PDB entry 7EVN | electron microscopy, 2.60 A resolution | chains C and A of the 5 polymer chains in the assembly

Chain C:
Protein: Splicing factor 3B subunit 1
From: Homo sapiens
UniProt: O75533 (SF3B1_HUMAN); numbering as in UniProt (aligned over 452-1304)
Amino-acid sequence (872 residues; row label = number of the first residue in the row):
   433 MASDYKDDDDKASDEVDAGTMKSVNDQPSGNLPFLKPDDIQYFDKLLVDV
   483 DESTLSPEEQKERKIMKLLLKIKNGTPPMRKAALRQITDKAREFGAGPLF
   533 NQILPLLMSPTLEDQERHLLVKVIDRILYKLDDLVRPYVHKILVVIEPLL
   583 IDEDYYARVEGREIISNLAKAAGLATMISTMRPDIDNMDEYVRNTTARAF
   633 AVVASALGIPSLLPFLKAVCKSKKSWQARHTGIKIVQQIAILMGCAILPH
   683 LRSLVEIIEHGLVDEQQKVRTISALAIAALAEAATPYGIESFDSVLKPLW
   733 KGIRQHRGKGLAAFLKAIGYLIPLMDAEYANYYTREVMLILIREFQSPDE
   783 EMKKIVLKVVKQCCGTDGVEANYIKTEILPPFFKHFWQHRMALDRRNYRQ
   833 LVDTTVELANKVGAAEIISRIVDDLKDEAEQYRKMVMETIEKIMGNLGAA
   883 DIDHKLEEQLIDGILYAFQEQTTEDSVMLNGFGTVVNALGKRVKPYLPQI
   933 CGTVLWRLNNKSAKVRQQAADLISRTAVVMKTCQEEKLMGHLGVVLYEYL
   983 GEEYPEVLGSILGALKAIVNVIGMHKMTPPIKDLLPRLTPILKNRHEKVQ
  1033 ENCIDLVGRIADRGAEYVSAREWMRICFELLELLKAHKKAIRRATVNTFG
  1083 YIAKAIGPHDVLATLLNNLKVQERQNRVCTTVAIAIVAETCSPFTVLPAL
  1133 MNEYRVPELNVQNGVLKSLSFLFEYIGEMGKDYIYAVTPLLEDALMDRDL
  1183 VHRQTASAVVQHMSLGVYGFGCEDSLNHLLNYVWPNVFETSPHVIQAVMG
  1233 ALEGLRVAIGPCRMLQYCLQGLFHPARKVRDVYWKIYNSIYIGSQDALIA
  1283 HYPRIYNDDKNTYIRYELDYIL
Not modelled in the structure: 433-489
Differences from the reference sequence: initiating methionine (433); expression tag (434-451)
What the authors report for this chain:
  - disease-associated variants - D894H, E902K (citing earlier work)

Chain A:
Protein: Splicing factor 3B subunit 3
From: Homo sapiens
UniProt: Q15393 (SF3B3_HUMAN); residues 1-1217 here = UniProt positions 1-1217
Amino-acid sequence (1250 residues; row label = number of the first residue in the row; numbers below 1 keep their minus sign (Trp-32 is residue -32)):
   -32 WSHPQFEKGGGSGGGSGGSAWSHPQFEKGSAAAMFLYNLTLQRATGISFA
    18 IHGNFSGTKQQEIVVSRGKILELLRPDPNTGKVHTLLTVEVFGVIRSLMA
    68 FRLTGGTKDYIVVGSDSGRIVILEYQPSKNMFEKIHQETFGKSGCRRIVP
   118 GQFLAVDPKGRAVMISAIEKQKLVYILNRDAAARLTISSPLEAHKANTLV
   168 YHVVGVDVGFENPMFACLEMDYEEADNDPTGEAAANTQQTLTFYELDLGL
   218 NHVVRKYSEPLEEHGNFLITVPGGSDGPSGVLICSENYITYKNFGDQPDI
   268 RCPIPRRRNDLDDPERGMIFVCSATHKTKSMFFFLAQTEQGDIFKITLET
   318 DEDMVTEIRLKYFDTVPVAAAMCVLKTGFLFVASEFGNHYLYQIAHLGDD
   368 DEEPEFSSAMPLEEGDTFFFQPRPLKNLVLVDELDSLSPILFCQIADLAN
   418 EDTPQLYVACGRGPRSSLRVLRHGLEVSEMAVSELPGNPNAVWTVRRHIE
   468 DEFDAYIIVSFVNATLVLSIGETVEEVTDSGFLGTTPTLSCSLLGDDALV
   518 QVYPDGIRHIRADKRVNEWKTPGKKTIVKCAVNQRQVVIALTGGELVYFE
   568 MDPSGQLNEYTERKEMSADVVCMSLANVPPGEQRSRFLAVGLVDNTVRII
   618 SLDPSDCLQPLSMQALPAQPESLCIVEMGGTEKQDELGERGSIGFLYLNI
   668 GLQNGVLLRTVLDPVTGDLSDTRTRYLGSRPVKLFRVRMQGQEAVLAMSS
   718 RSWLSYSYQSRFHLTPLSYETLEFASGFASEQCPEGIVAISTNTLRILAL
   768 EKLGAVFNQVAFPLQYTPRKFVIHPESNNLIIIETDHNAYTEATKAQRKQ
   818 QMAEEMVEAAGEDERELAAEMAAAFLNENLPESIFGAPKAGNGQWASVIR
   868 VMNPIQGNTLDLVQLEQNEAAFSVAVCRFSNTGEDWYVLVGVAKDLILNP
   918 RSVAGGFVYTYKLVNNGEKLEFLHKTPVEEVPAAIAPFQGRVLIGVGKLL
   968 RVYDLGKKKLLRKCENKHIANYISGIQTIGHRVIVSDVQESFIWVRYKRN
  1018 ENQLIIFADDTYPRWVTTASLLDYDTVAGADKFGNICVVRLPPNTNDEVD
  1068 EDPTGNKALWDRGLLNGASQKAEVIMNYHVGETVLSLQKTTLIPGGSESL
  1118 VYTTLSGGIGILVPFTSHEDHDFFQHVEMHLRSEHPPLCGRDHLSFRSYY
  1168 FPVKNVIDGDLCEQFNSMEPNKQKNVSEELDRTPPEVSKKLEDIRTRYAF
Not modelled in the structure: -32 to 0, 381-382, 646-661, 692-694, 830-833, 1068-1082
Differences from the reference sequence: expression tag (-32 to 0)

Interface between chain C and chain A:
Pairs across the interface (55):
  Ser598(C) with Leu217(A)
  Lys602(C) with Asp214(A); Leu217(A)
  Cys677(C) with Arg146(A)
  Leu680(C) with Thr71(A)
  Pro681(C) with Phe177(A), hydrophobic
  Ala716(C) with Arg146(A)
  Thr717(C) with Arg146(A), hydrogen bond (backbone-side chain)
  Pro718(C) with Ala148(A)
  Tyr719(C) with Gly72(A); Arg146(A); Ala150(A)
  Tyr1200(C) with Leu1161(A), hydrophobic; Ser1165(A)
  Gly1201(C) with Val1170(A)
  Phe1202(C) with Gln1142(A)
  Glu1205(C) with Lys1171(A), salt bridge
  Ala1240(C) with Pro1169(A)
  Ile1241(C) with Pro1169(A)
  Cys1244(C) with Tyr1029(A), hydrophobic; Pro1030(A)
  Arg1245(C) with Thr1028(A); Tyr1029(A), hydrogen bond
  Gln1248(C) with Thr1028(A), hydrogen bond (side chain-backbone)
  Ile1274(C) with Lys109(A); Arg113(A), hydrogen bond (backbone-side chain)
  Ser1276(C) with Arg113(A)
  Gln1277(C) with Arg113(A); Arg114(A), hydrogen bond (side chain-backbone)
  Asp1278(C) with Cys112(A), hydrogen bond (side chain-backbone); Tyr1166(A), hydrogen bond; Tyr1167(A)
  Ala1279(C) with Tyr1166(A); Tyr1167(A)
  Ala1282(C) with Trp1032(A), hydrogen bond (backbone-side chain); Tyr1167(A), hydrophobic
  His1283(C) with Tyr1167(A), hydrogen bond (side chain-backbone); Phe1168(A)
  Tyr1284(C) with Gln1006(A), hydrogen bond (backbone-side chain)
  Arg1286(C) with Asn988(A); Val1005(A); Gln1006(A), hydrogen bond
  Tyr1298(C) with Leu915(A); Asn916(A); Pro917(A); Arg918(A)
  Glu1299(C) with Asn916(A)
  Leu1300(C) with Trp1032(A); Lys1049(A), hydrogen bond (backbone-side chain)
  Asp1301(C) with Val1005(A)
  Tyr1302(C) with Leu915(A), hydrophobic; Asn916(A); Lys1049(A), hydrogen bond (backbone-side chain)
  Ile1303(C) with Arg786(A)
  Leu1304(C) with Arg786(A)
Other interface residues (no listed pair), chain C (48 interface residues in all): Asn599, Ser637, Ala638, Ala715, Gly1203, Val1239, Gly1242, Pro1243, Tyr1273, Gly1275, Ile1281, Pro1285, Tyr1288, Arg1297
Other interface residues (no listed pair), chain A (43 interface residues in all): Gly73, Gly111, Asn145, Gly216, Leu408, Tyr989, Ser991, Phe1050, Ser1162

Summary:
48 residues of chain C and 43 residues of chain A are in contact; the contacts include 13 hydrogen bonds and 1
salt bridge. Among the polar pairs are Glu1205(C)-Lys1171(A), Thr717(C)-Arg146(A) and Arg1245(C)-Tyr1029(A).
Here chain C is Splicing factor 3B subunit 1 and chain A is Splicing factor 3B subunit 3, both from Homo
sapiens. Entry 7EVN (The cryo-EM structure of the DDX42-SF3b complex) was determined by electron microscopy.
